9B8Q - chains T and a of the 9 polymer chains in the assembly; structure by electron microscopy, 3.80 A resolution.

== Chain T ==
Protein: V-type proton ATPase subunit H
From: Rattus norvegicus
UniProtKB: A0A8I5ZQ24 (A0A8I5ZQ24_RAT); residue numbers follow UniProt; this construct covers 1-483
Sequence (483 residues; each row starts with the number of its first residue):
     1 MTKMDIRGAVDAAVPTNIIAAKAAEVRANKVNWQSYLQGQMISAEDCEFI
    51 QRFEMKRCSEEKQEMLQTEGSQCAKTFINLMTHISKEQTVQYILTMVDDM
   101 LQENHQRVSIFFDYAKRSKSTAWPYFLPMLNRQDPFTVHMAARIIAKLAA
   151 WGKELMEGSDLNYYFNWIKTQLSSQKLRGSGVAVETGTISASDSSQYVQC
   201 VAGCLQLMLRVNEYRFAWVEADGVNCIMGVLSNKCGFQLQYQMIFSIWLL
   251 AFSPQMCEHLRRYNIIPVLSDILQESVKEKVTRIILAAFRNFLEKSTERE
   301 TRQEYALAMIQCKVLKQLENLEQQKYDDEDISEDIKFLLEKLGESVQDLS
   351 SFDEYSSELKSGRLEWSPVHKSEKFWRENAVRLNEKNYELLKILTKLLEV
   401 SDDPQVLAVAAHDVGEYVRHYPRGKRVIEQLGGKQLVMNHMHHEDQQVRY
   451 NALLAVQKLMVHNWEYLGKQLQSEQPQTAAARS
Disordered / not traced: 1-17, 176-191, 464-483

== Chain a ==
Protein: V-type proton ATPase 116 kDa subunit a isoform 1
From: Rattus norvegicus
UniProtKB: P25286 (VPP1_RAT); numbering as in UniProt (aligned over 1-838)
Sequence (838 residues; numbered 1 to 838; the number before each row is that of its first residue):
     1 MGELFRSEEMTLAQLFLQSEAAYCCVSELEELGKVQFRDLNPDVNVFQRK
    51 FVNEVRRCEEMDRKLRFVEKEIRKANIPIMDTGENPEVPFPRDMIDLEAN
   101 FEKIENELKEINTNQEALKRNFLELTELKFILRKTQQFFDEMADPDLLEE
   151 SSSLLEPNEMGRGAPLRLGFVAGVINRERIPTFERMLWRVCRGNVFLRQA
   201 EIENPLEDPVTGDYVHKSVFIIFFQGDQLKNRVKKICEGFRASLYPCPET
   251 PQERKEMASGVNTRIDDLQMVLNQTEDHRQRVLQAAAKNIRVWFIKVRKM
   301 KAIYHTLNLCNIDVTQKCLIAEVWCPVTDLDSIQFALRRGTEHSGSTVPS
   351 ILNRMQTNQTPPTYNKTNKFTHGFQNIVDAYGIGTYREINPAPYTVITFP
   401 FLFAVMFGDFGHGILMTLFAVWMVLRESRILSQKNENEMFSMVFSGRYII
   451 LLMGLFSIYTGLIYNDCFSKSLNIFGSSWSVRPMFTIGNWTEETLLGSSV
   501 LQLNPAIPGVFGGPYPFGIDPIWNIATNKLTFLNSFKMKMSVILGIIHML
   551 FGVSLSLFNHIYFKKPLNIYFGFIPEIIFMSSLFGYLVILIFYKWTAYDA
   601 HSSRNAPSLLIHFINMFLFSYPESGNAMLYSGQKGIQCFLIVVAMLCVPW
   651 MLLFKPLILRHQYLRKKHLGTLNFGGIRVGNGPTEEDAEIIQHDQLSTHS
   701 EDAEEPTEDEVFDFGDTMVHQAIHTIEYCLGCISNTASYLRLWALSLAHA
   751 QLSEVLWTMVIHIGLHVRSLAGGLGLFFIFAAFATLTVAILLIMEGLSAF
   801 LHALRLHWVEFQNKFYTGTGFKFLPFSFEHIREGKFDE
Disordered / not traced: 1-8, 148-165, 363-838
Curated features (UniProtKB/Swiss-Prot):
  - modified residue: Thr-250 (Phosphothreonine), Thr-360 (Phosphothreonine), Tyr-364 (Phosphotyrosine)

== Interface between chain T and chain a ==
Residue-residue contacts (11):
  Glu-275(T) / Pro-91(a)
  Val-277(T) / Glu-20(a)
  Lys-278(T) / Glu-20(a)  hydrogen bond (backbone-side chain)
  Gln-323(T) / Asn-53(a)
  Leu-453(T) / Gln-274(a)
  Gln-457(T) / Asn-114(a)
  Met-460(T) / Leu-118(a)
  Met-460(T) / Asn-121(a)
  Val-461(T) / Leu-118(a)  hydrophobic
  Val-461(T) / Asn-121(a)  hydrogen bond (backbone-side chain)
  His-462(T) / Asn-121(a)
Also at the interface, not in a pair above, chain T (12 interface residues in all): Gln-274, Val-456, Asn-463
Also at the interface, not in a pair above, chain a (12 interface residues in all): Arg-92, Arg-264, Leu-268, Val-271, Thr-275

== In short ==
Chain T and chain a each contribute 12 residues to their interface, with 2 hydrogen bonds. Polar contacts
include Lys-278(T)/Glu-20(a) and Val-461(T)/Asn-121(a).
Chain T is V-type proton ATPase subunit H and chain a is V-type proton ATPase 116 kDa subunit a isoform 1,
both from Rattus norvegicus; the structure, Synaptic Vesicle V-ATPase with synaptophysin and SidK, State 3,
peripheral stalks, was determined by electron microscopy together with 9B8P from the same study.
